PDB entry 6XC2 | X-ray diffraction, 3.11 A resolution | chains L and H of the 3 polymer chains in the assembly

== Chain L ==
Name: CC12.1 light chain
From: Homo sapiens
Amino-acid sequence (217 residues; row label = number of the first residue in the row):
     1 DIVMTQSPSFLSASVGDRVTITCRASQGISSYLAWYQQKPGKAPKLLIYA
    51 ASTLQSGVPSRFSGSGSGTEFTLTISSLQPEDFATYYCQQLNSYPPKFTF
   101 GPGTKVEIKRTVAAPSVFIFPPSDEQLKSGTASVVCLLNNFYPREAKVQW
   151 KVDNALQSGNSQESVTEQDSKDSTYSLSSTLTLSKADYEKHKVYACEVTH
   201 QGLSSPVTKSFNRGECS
Not modelled in the structure: 216-217
Disulfide bonds: Cys23-Cys88, Cys136-Cys196

== Chain H ==
Name: CC12.1 heavy chain
From: Homo sapiens
Amino-acid sequence (220 residues; each row starts with the number of its first residue; a row labelled like 82A-82C holds insertion residues (82A, then the next letters in order)):
     1 EVQLVESGGGLIQPGGSLRLSCAASGLTVSSNYMSWVRQAPGKGLEWVSV
    51 IYSGGSTFYADSVKGRFTISRDNSKNTLYLQM
82A-82C NSL
    83 RAEDTAVYYCARDLDVYGLDVWGQGTTVTVSSASTKGPSVFPLAPSSKST
   133 SGGTAALGCLVKDYFPEPVTVSWNSGALTSGVHTFPAVLQSSGLYSLSSV
   183 VTVPSSSLGTQTYICNVNHKPSNTKVDKKVEPKSC
Not modelled in the structure: 130-133, 217
Disulfide bonds: Cys22-Cys92, Cys141-Cys197

== Interface between chain L and chain H ==
Pairs across the interface - 76 pairs, chain L then chain H:
  Tyr32(L) - Val98(H)  hydrophobic
  Tyr36(L) - Gly100(H)
  Tyr36(L) - Leu101(H)  hydrogen bond (side chain-backbone)
  Tyr36(L) - Trp104(H)
  Gln38(L) - Gln39(H)  hydrogen bond
  Gln38(L) - Tyr91(H)  hydrogen bond
  Lys42(L) - Tyr91(H)
  Ala43(L) - Tyr91(H)  hydrophobic
  Ala43(L) - Gly105(H)
  Pro44(L) - Leu45(H)  hydrophobic
  Pro44(L) - Tyr91(H)
  Pro44(L) - Trp104(H)
  Leu46(L) - Tyr99(H)
  Leu46(L) - Gly100(H)
  Leu46(L) - Leu101(H)
  Leu46(L) - Asp102(H)
  Tyr49(L) - Val98(H)
  Tyr49(L) - Tyr99(H)  hydrophobic
  Ala50(L) - Val98(H)
  Gln55(L) - Tyr99(H)
  Gln55(L) - Asp102(H)
  Tyr87(L) - Gln39(H)  hydrogen bond
  Tyr87(L) - Lys43(H)
  Gln89(L) - Leu101(H)
  Leu91(L) - Asp97(H)
  Leu91(L) - Val98(H)  hydrophobic
  Asn92(L) - Asp97(H)  hydrogen bond
  Pro95(L) - Trp47(H)
  Pro96(L) - Trp47(H)  hydrophobic
  Lys97(L) - Trp47(H)
  Lys97(L) - Tyr52(H)  hydrogen bond
  Phe98(L) - Ser35(H)
  Phe98(L) - Trp47(H)
  Phe98(L) - Asp95(H)
  Phe98(L) - Leu101(H)  hydrophobic
  Phe100(L) - Leu45(H)
  Phe118(L) - Thr136(H)
  Phe118(L) - Ala138(H)  hydrophobic
  Phe120(L) - Leu125(H)
  Phe120(L) - Ala126(H)
  Phe120(L) - Ala138(H)
  Phe120(L) - Leu139(H)  hydrophobic
  Pro121(L) - Lys215(H)
  Ser123(L) - Phe123(H)
  Ser123(L) - Pro124(H)
  Glu125(L) - Pro124(H)
  Glu125(L) - Lys210(H)  salt bridge
  Gln126(L) - Phe123(H)
  Gln126(L) - Lys144(H)
  Thr131(L) - Lys144(H)
  Ser133(L) - Leu142(H)
  Ser133(L) - Lys144(H)
  Val135(L) - Leu125(H)  hydrophobic
  Val135(L) - Ser180(H)
  Leu137(L) - Ala138(H)  hydrophobic
  Leu137(L) - Phe167(H)  hydrophobic
  Leu137(L) - Val182(H)  hydrophobic
  Asn139(L) - His165(H)  hydrogen bond
  Asn139(L) - Thr184(H)  hydrogen bond
  Asn140(L) - His165(H)
  Gln162(L) - Val170(H)
  Gln162(L) - Leu171(H)  hydrogen bond (side chain-backbone)
  Gln162(L) - Gln172(H)
  Glu163(L) - Val170(H)
  Ser164(L) - Phe167(H)
  Ser164(L) - Pro168(H)  hydrogen bond (side chain-backbone)
  Ser164(L) - Val170(H)
  Val165(L) - Pro168(H)
  Thr166(L) - Phe167(H)
  Thr166(L) - Pro168(H)
  Ser176(L) - His165(H)  hydrogen bond
  Ser176(L) - Phe167(H)
  Leu177(L) - Phe167(H)
  Ser178(L) - Phe167(H)
  Ser178(L) - Ser180(H)  hydrogen bond
  Thr180(L) - Ser180(H)
Also at the interface, not in a pair above, chain L (45 interface residues in all): Ser31, Gly41, Ser129, Asp169, Thr182
Also at the interface, not in a pair above, chain H (45 interface residues in all): Val37, Gly44, Val50, Phe58, Gln106, Val122, Ala137, Thr166, Ala169

== Overview ==
Chain L and chain H each contribute 45 residues to their interface; the contacts include 12 hydrogen bonds and
1 salt bridge. Polar pairs include Glu125(L)-Lys210(H), Tyr36(L)-Leu101(H) and Gln38(L)-Gln39(H).
Chain L is CC12.1 light chain and chain H is CC12.1 heavy chain, both from Homo sapiens; the structure,
Crystal structure of SARS-CoV-2 receptor binding domain in complex with neutralizing antibody CC12.1, was
determined by X-ray diffraction together with 6XC3 from the same study.
